2XZ1 - chains A and D of the 4 polymer chains in the assembly; structure by X-ray diffraction, 3.35 A resolution.

Chain A:
Name: Acyl-[acyl-carrier-protein] desaturase, chloroplastic
Source organism: Ricinus communis
Notes: EC 1.14.19.2
UniProt: P22337 (STAD_RICCO); residues 1-363 here correspond to UniProt positions 34-396 (UniProt number = residue number + 33)
Chain sequence (363 residues; each row starts with the number of its first residue):
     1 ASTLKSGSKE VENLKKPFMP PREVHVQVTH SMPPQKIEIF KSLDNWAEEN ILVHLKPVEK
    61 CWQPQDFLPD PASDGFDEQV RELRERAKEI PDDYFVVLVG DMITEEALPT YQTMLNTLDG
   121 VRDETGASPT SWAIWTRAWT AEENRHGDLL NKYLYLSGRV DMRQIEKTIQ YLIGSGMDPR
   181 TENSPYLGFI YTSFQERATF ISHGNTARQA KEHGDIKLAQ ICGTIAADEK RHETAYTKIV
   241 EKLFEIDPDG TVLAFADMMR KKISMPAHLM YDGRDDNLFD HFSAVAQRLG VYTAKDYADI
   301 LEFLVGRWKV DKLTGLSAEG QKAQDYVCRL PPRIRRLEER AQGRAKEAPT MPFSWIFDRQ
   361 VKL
Disordered / not traced: 1-10
Swiss-Prot annotation at these positions:
  - binding site (Fe cation): Glu-105, Glu-143, His-146, Glu-196, Glu-229, His-232
Bound ions: Fe ion site 1: Glu-105, Glu-143, His-146, Glu-229 (together with cacodylate ion); Ca2+ near Glu-106 (its only coordinating residue here); Fe ion site 2: Glu-143, Glu-196, Glu-229 (together with cacodylate ion)
Reported in the primary citation:
  - Ca2+ coordination: Glu-106
  - specificity-determining residues: Asp-280
  - mutagenesis - D280E, D280I, D280M: unchanged catalytic activity
  - mutagenesis - D280K, D280R, D280R/A284R: increased catalytic activity

Chain D:
Name: Acyl carrier protein 1, chloroplastic
Source organism: Spinacia oleracea
UniProt: P07854 (ACP1_SPIOL); residues 1-82 here correspond to UniProt positions 57-138 (UniProt number = residue number + 56)
Chain sequence (82 residues; row label = number of the first residue in the row):
     1 AKKETIDKVS DIVKEKLALG ADVVVTADSE FSKLGADSLD TVEIVMNLEE EFGINVDEDK
    61 AQDISTIQQA ADVIEGLLEK KA
Modified / non-standard residues: Ser-38 (phosphoserine; SEP)
Swiss-Prot annotation at these positions:
  - modified residue: Ser-38 (O-(pantetheine 4'-phosphoryl)serine)
Reported in the primary citation:
  - post-translational modification sites: Ser-38
  - binding site for pantetheine: Ser-38

How chain A and chain D interact:
Pairs across the interface (11; chain A residue first):
  Lys-262(A) with Ser-38(D)
  Arg-333(A) with Lys-16(D); Asp-37(D), salt bridge; Leu-39(D); Asp-40(D), salt bridge; Glu-43(D), salt bridge
  Arg-336(A) with Met-46(D)
  Arg-340(A) with Met-46(D); Glu-49(D), salt bridge; Val-56(D)
  Arg-344(A) with Glu-58(D)
Also at the interface, not in a pair above, chain A (8 interface residues in all): Arg-260, Leu-330, Leu-337
Also at the interface, not in a pair above, chain D (11 interface residues in all): Val-42

Summary:
The interface between chain A and chain D involves 8 residues on one side and 11 on the other, with 4 salt
bridges. Among the polar pairs are Arg-333(A)/Asp-37(D), Arg-333(A)/Asp-40(D) and Arg-333(A)/Glu-43(D). From
the paper: a binding site for pantetheine at Ser-38(D); D280K, D280R and D280R/A284R of chain A increase
catalytic activity; 6 substitutions were tested in all.
Chain A is Acyl-[acyl-carrier-protein] desaturase, chloroplastic (Ricinus communis) and chain D is Acyl
carrier protein 1, chloroplastic (Spinacia oleracea); the structure, The Structure of the 2:2 (Fully Occupied)
Complex Between Stearoyl Acyl Carrier Protein Desaturase from Ricinus ..., was determined by X-ray
diffraction, deposited together with 2XZ0.
